PDB entry 1BCP | X-ray diffraction, 2.70 A resolution | chains A and B of the 6 polymer chains in the assembly

== Chain A ==
Protein: Pertussis toxin
Organism: Bordetella pertussis
Notes: EC 2.4.2.-
Reference sequence: P04977 (TOX1_BORPE); residues 1-235 here correspond to UniProt positions 35-269 (UniProt number = residue number + 34)
Sequence (235 residues; numbered 1 to 235; the number before each row is that of its first residue):
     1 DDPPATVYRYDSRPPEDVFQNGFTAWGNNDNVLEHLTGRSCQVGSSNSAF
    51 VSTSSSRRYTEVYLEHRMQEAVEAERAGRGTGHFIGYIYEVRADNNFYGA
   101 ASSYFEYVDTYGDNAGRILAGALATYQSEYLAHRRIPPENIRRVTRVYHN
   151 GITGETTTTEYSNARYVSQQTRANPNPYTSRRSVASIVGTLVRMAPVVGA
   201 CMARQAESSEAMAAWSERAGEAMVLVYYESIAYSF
Disordered / not traced: 1, 211-220
UniProt features mapped onto this chain:
  - active site: His-35, Glu-129
  - binding site (NAD(+)): Trp-26
Disulfides: Cys-41/Cys-201
From the paper describing this entry:
  - conformationally variable residues: Tyr-233 to Phe-235

== Chain B ==
Protein: Pertussis toxin
Organism: Bordetella pertussis
Notes: EC 2.4.2.-
Reference sequence: P04978 (TOX2_BORPE); residues 1-199 here correspond to UniProt positions 28-226 (UniProt number = residue number + 27)
Sequence (199 residues; each row starts with the number of its first residue):
     1 STPGIVIPPQEQITQHGSPYGRCANKTRALTVAELRGSGDLQEYLRHVTR
    51 GWSIFALYDGTYLGGEYGGVIKDGTPGGAFDLKTTFCIMTTRNTGQPATD
   101 HYYSNVTATRLLSSTNSRLCAVFVRSGQPVIGACTSPYDGKYWSMYSRLR
   151 KMLYLIYVAGISVRVHVSKEEQYYDYEDATFETYALTGISICNPGSSLC
Disordered / not traced: 1-2
Disulfides: Cys-23/Cys-87, Cys-120/Cys-134, Cys-192/Cys-199

== Interface between chain A and chain B ==
Contacting residue pairs - 8 pairs, chain A then chain B:
  Val-188(A) with Val-158(B); Ala-159(B)
  Glu-229(A) with Tyr-154(B), hydrogen bond (backbone-side chain)
  Tyr-233(A) with Tyr-154(B)
  Ser-234(A) with Tyr-154(B)
  Phe-235(A) with Arg-150(B), hydrogen bond (backbone-side chain); Lys-151(B); Leu-155(B), hydrophobic
Other interface residues (no listed pair), chain A (7 interface residues in all): Tyr-227, Ser-230
Other interface residues (no listed pair), chain B (7 interface residues in all): Gly-160

== Overview ==
The chain A/chain B interface involves 7 residues from each chain; the contacts include 2 hydrogen bonds.
Polar pairs include Glu-229(A)/Tyr-154(B) and Phe-235(A)/Arg-150(B). UniProt lists active-site residues
His-35(A) and Glu-129(A) and NAD+-binding residue Trp-26(A) on chain A. From the paper: conformational
variability at Tyr-233(A).
Chain A is Pertussis toxin and chain B is Pertussis toxin, both from Bordetella pertussis; the structure,
Binary complex of pertussis toxin and ATP, was determined by X-ray diffraction.
